Entry 7UCY (X-ray diffraction, 2.35 A resolution); this record covers chains A and H of the 4 polymer chains in the assembly.

== Chain A ==
Name: Integrin alpha-IIb heavy chain
Source organism: Homo sapiens
UniProt: P08514 (ITA2B_HUMAN); residues 1-457 here correspond to UniProt positions 32-488 (UniProt number = residue number + 31)
Amino-acid sequence (457 residues; each row starts with the number of its first residue):
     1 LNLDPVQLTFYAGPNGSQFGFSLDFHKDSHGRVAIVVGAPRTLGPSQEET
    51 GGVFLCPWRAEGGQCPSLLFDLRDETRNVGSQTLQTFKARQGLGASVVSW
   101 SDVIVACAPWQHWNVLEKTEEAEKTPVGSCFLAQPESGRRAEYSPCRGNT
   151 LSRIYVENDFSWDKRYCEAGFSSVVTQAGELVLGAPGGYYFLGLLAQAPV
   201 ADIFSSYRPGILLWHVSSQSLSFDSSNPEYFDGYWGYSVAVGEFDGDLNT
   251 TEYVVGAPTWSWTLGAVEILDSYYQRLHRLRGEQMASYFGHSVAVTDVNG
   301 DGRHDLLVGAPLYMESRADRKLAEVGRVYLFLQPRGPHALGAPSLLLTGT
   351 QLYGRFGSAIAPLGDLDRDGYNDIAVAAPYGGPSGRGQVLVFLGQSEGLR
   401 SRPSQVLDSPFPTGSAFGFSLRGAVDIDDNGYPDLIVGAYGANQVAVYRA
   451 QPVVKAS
Disordered / not traced: 455-457
Disulfide bonds: Cys56-Cys65, Cys107-Cys130, Cys146-Cys167
Ion coordination: Ca2+ site 1: Glu243, Asp245, Asp247, Thr250, Glu252; Ca2+ site 2: Asp297, Asn299, Asp301, Arg303, Asp305; Ca2+ site 3: Asp365, Asp367, Asp369, Tyr371, Asp373; Ca2+ site 4: Asp426, Asp428, Asn430, Tyr432, Asp434
Ligand contacts: MV8 ((4-{[(5R)-3-(4-carbamimidoylphenyl)-2-oxo-1,3-oxazolidin-5-yl]methyl}piperazin-1-yl)acetic acid): Asp159, Phe160, Tyr189, Tyr190, Leu192, Asp224, Ser225, Ser226, Phe231, Asp232
Curated features (UniProtKB/Swiss-Prot):
  - binding site (Ca(2+)): Glu243, Asp245, Asp247, Thr250, Glu252, Asp297, Asn299, Asp301, Arg303, Asp305, Asp365, Asp367, Asp369, Tyr371, Asp373, Asp426, Asp428, Asn430, Tyr432, Asp434
  - glycosylation (N-linked (GlcNAc...) asparagine): Asn15, Asn249

== Chain H ==
Name: 10E5 Fab heavy chain
Source organism: Mus musculus
Notes: antibody fragment or engineered binder
Amino-acid sequence (221 residues; numbered 1 to 221; the number before each row is that of its first residue):
     1 EVQLQQSGAELVKPGASVKLSCTASGFNIKDTYVHWVKQRPEQGLEWIGR
    51 IDPANGYTKYDPKFQGKATITADTSSNTAYLQLSSLTSEDTAVYYCVRPL
   101 YDYYAMDYWGQGTSVTVSSAKTTAPSVYPLAPVCGDTTGSSVTLGCLVKG
   151 YFPEPVTLTWNSGSLSSGVHTFPAVLQSDLYTLSSSVTVTSSTWPSQSIT
   201 CNVAHPASSTKVDKKIEPRGP
Disordered / not traced: 135-137, 220-221
Disulfide bonds: Cys22-Cys96, Cys146-Cys201

== Interface between chain A and chain H ==
Pairs across the interface (23):
  Arg77(A) - Asp102(H)  salt bridge
  Val79(A) - Tyr104(H)  hydrophobic
  Gly80(A) - Tyr104(H)
  Gln82(A) - Tyr104(H)  hydrogen bond
  Leu84(A) - Tyr104(H)
  Glu117(A) - Lys59(H)  salt bridge
  Asn149(A) - Tyr33(H)  hydrogen bond
  Asn149(A) - Tyr104(H)  hydrogen bond
  Ile154(A) - Tyr57(H)
  Glu157(A) - Tyr57(H)
  Asn158(A) - Tyr57(H)
  Ser205(A) - Tyr101(H)
  Ser206(A) - Tyr101(H)
  Ile211(A) - Asp102(H)
  Leu213(A) - Asp102(H)
  Leu213(A) - Tyr103(H)  hydrogen bond (backbone-backbone)
  Leu213(A) - Tyr104(H)
  Trp214(A) - Tyr101(H)
  Trp214(A) - Tyr103(H)
  His215(A) - Asp31(H)
  His215(A) - Thr32(H)
  His215(A) - Tyr101(H)  hydrogen bond (backbone-backbone)
  His215(A) - Tyr103(H)
Also at the interface, not in a pair above, chain A (17 interface residues in all): Arg147
Also at the interface, not in a pair above, chain H (11 interface residues in all): Pro99, Leu100

== Summary ==
The interface between chain A and chain H involves 17 residues on one side and 11 on the other; the contacts
include 5 hydrogen bonds and 2 salt bridges. Polar contacts include Arg77(A)-Asp102(H), Glu117(A)-Lys59(H) and
Gln82(A)-Tyr104(H). Ligands of chain A: compound MV8.
Chain A is Integrin alpha-IIb heavy chain (Homo sapiens) and chain H is 10E5 Fab heavy chain (Mus musculus);
the structure, Integrin alpha IIB beta3 complex with gantofiban, was determined by X-ray diffraction together
with 7L8P, 7TCT, 7TD8, 7THO, 7TMZ, 7TPD and 15 further entries from the same study.
